8V40 - chains d and k of the 42 polymer chains in the assembly; structure by electron microscopy, 3.90 A resolution.

== Chain d (and k) ==
Protein: Tube (CD1364)
Source organism: Clostridioides difficile
Notes: chain k of this document is another copy of the same molecule, construct and numbering; everything in this record applies to it too
Reference sequence: A0A031WFC4 (A0A031WFC4_CLODI); numbering as in UniProt (aligned over 1-142)
Sequence (142 residues; numbered 1 to 142; the number before each row is that of its first residue):
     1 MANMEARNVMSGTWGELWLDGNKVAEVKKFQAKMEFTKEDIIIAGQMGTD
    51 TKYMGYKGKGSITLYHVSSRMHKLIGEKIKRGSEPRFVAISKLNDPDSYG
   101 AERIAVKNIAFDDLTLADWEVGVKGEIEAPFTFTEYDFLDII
Disordered / not traced: 1-2 (chain k: 1-6)

== How chain d and chain k interact ==
Residue-residue contacts (5; chain d residue first):
  Arg7(d) - Glu84(k)  hydrogen bond (side chain-backbone)
  Arg7(d) - Arg86(k)
  Trp14(d) - Arg81(k)
  Asp97(d) - Gly82(k)
  Asp97(d) - Ser83(k)
Other interface residues (no listed pair), chain d (4 interface residues in all): Pro96

== Overview ==
The interface between chain d and chain k involves 4 residues on one side and 5 on the other, with 1 hydrogen
bond. Its one hydrogen-bonded contact is Arg7(d)-Glu84(k).
Both chains are Tube (CD1364) (Clostridioides difficile). Entry 8V40 (CryoEM Structure of Diffocin -
postcontracted - Collar - final state) was determined by electron microscopy together with 8V3T, 8V3W, 8V3X,
8V3Z, 8V41 and 8V43 from the same study.
